1RXE - chain A; structure by X-ray diffraction, 1.70 A resolution.

Chain A:
Protein: Arsenate reductase
From: Staphylococcus aureus
Notes: EC 1.20.4.1
UniProt: P0A006 (ARSC_STAAU); numbering as in UniProt (aligned over 1-131)
Chain sequence (131 residues; row label = number of the first residue in the row):
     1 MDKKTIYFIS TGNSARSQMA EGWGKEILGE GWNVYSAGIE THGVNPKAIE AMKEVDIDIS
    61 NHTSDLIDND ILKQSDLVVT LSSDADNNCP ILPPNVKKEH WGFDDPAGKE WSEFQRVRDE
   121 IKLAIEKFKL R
Sequence notes: engineered mutation Ser-10 (Cys in P0A006), Ala-15 (Cys in P0A006), Ser-82 (Cys in P0A006)
Curated features (UniProtKB/Swiss-Prot):
  - active site: Cys-89 (Nucleophile)
  - binding site (K(+)): Asn-13, Ser-36, Thr-63, Asp-65
  - natural variant: Asp-2 (D2T: In strain: SW18, SW4 and 2 more), Gly-24 to Asn-33 (sequence variant, change not given here; In strain: SW18), Gly-24 to Gly-31 (sequence variant, change not given here; In strain: SW24 and SW1; sequence variant, change not given here; In strain: SW4), Asp-56 (D56G: In strain: SW18, SW4 and 2 more), Asp-65 (D65N: In strain: SW24 and SW1), Asp-70 to Asp-76 (sequence variant, change not given here; In strain: SW18, SW4 and 2 more), Asn-87 (N87V: In strain: SW18, SW4 and 2 more), Ile-91 (I91S: In strain: SW4, SW24 and 1 more; I91T: In strain: SW18), Pro-94 (P94T: In strain: SW18, SW4 and 2 more), Glu-110 (E110P: In strain: SW18, SW4 and 2 more), Leu-123 (L123I: In strain: SW4, SW24 and 1 more; L123V: In strain: SW18), Lys-127 (K127N: In strain: SW18, SW4 and 2 more), 1 further natural variant entry in UniProt
  - mutagenesis: Asn-13 (N13A: Loss of K(+) stabilization over Na(+)), Arg-16 (R16K: Loss of activity), Ser-17 (S17A: 5-fold decrease in catalytic efficiency), Glu-21 (E21A: Decreases the thermal stabilization effect of K(+)), Ser-36 (S36A: Strong impact on thermal stabilization), His-62 (H62Q: Uncouples the sulfate effect from the potassium effect on the kinetics), Asp-65 (D65A: Loss of K(+) stabilization over Na(+)), Cys-89 (C89A: Loss of activity; C89L: Leads to a reductase locked in the C-10/C-82 intermediate form. Decrease in affinity for pNPP), Asp-105 (D105A: 4-fold decrease in catalytic efficiency)
Glycans and other covalent adducts: 5-mercapto-2-nitro-benzoic acid (MNB) linked to Cys-89
Bound ions: K+: Asn-13, Glu-21, Ser-36, Thr-63, Asp-65
Ligand contacts:
  - perchlorate ion (LCP): Ser-10, Thr-11, Gly-12, Asn-13, Ser-14, Ala-15, Arg-16, Ser-17, Asp-105
  - 5-mercapto-2-nitro-benzoic acid (MNB): Ile-9, Ile-39, Ile-67, Leu-72, Val-78, Ala-85, Asn-88, Pro-90, Leu-92

Overview:
Bound to chain A: perchlorate ion. Covalently linked 5-mercapto-2-nitro-benzoic acid: at Cys-89. Asn-13,
Glu-21, Ser-36, Thr-63 and Asp-65 form the K+ site. UniProt lists active-site residue Cys-89, 4 K+-binding
residues and 9 mutagenesis sites.
Chain A is Arsenate reductase (Staphylococcus aureus); the structure, ArsC complexed with MNB, was determined
by X-ray diffraction (same publication as 1RXI).
